PDB entry 8IT0 | electron microscopy, 3.50 A resolution | chains A and C of the 8 polymer chains in the assembly

== Chain A ==
Molecule: Piwi domain-containing protein
Source organism: Thermoflavifilum thermophilum
UniProtKB: A0A1I7NFD7 (A0A1I7NFD7_9BACT); numbering as in UniProt (aligned over 1-507)
Chain sequence (507 residues; numbered 1 to 507; the number before each row is that of its first residue):
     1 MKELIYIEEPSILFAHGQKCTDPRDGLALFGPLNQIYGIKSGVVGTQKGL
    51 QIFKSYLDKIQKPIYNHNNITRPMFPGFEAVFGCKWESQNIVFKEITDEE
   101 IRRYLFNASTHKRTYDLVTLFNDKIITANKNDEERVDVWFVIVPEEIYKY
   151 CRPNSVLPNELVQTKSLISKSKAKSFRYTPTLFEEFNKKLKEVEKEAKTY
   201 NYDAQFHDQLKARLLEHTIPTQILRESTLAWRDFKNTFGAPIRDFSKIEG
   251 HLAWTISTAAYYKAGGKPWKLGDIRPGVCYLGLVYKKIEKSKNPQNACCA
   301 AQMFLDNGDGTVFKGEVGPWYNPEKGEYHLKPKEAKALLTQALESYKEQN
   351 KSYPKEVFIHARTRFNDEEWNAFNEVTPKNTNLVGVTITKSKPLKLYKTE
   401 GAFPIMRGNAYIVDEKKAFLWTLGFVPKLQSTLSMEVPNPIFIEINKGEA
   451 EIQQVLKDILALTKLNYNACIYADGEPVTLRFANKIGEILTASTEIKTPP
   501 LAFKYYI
Not modelled in the structure: 158-199

== Chain C ==
Molecule: 21-nt RNA strand
Sequence (21 nucleotides; each row starts with the number of its first residue):
     1 UGAGGUAGUAGGUUGUAUAGU

== How chain A and chain C interact ==
Pairs across the interface - 15 pairs, chain A then chain C:
  Tyr321(A) with A10(C), hydrogen bond to the phosphate
  Asn322(A) with A10(C), sugar contact
  Pro323(A) with A10(C), phosphate contact; G11(C), base contact
  Glu324(A) with G11(C), phosphate contact; G12(C), base contact
  Lys325(A) with A10(C), phosphate contact; G11(C), phosphate contact
  Gly326(A) with A10(C), sugar contact
  Lys395(A) with A3(C), salt bridge to the phosphate
  Leu423(A) with G2(C), phosphate contact
  Met435(A) with G2(C), phosphate contact
  Asn439(A) with G2(C), hydrogen bond to the phosphate; A3(C), hydrogen bond to the phosphate
  Ile471(A) with U1(C), phosphate contact
Interface residues without a listed pair, chain A (16 interface residues in all): Lys390, Leu433, Ser434, Glu436, Val437
Interface residues without a listed pair, chain C (7 interface residues in all): U9

== Summary ==
The interface between chain A and chain C involves 16 residues on one side and 7 on the other; the contacts
include 3 hydrogen bonds and 1 salt bridge. Polar contacts include Tyr321(A)-A10(C), Asn439(A)-G2(C) and
Asn439(A)-A3(C).
Here chain A is Piwi domain-containing protein (Thermoflavifilum thermophilum) and chain C is a 21-nt RNA
strand. Entry 8IT0 (Cryo-EM structure of Crt-SPARTA-gRNA-tDNA dimer (conformation-2)) was determined by
electron microscopy, deposited together with 8IT1, 8ISY, 8ISZ and 8K9G.
